5BW9 - chains B and E of the 14 polymer chains in the assembly; structure by X-ray diffraction, 7.00 A resolution (low resolution: residue-level contacts below are approximate; hydrogen-bond / salt-bridge calls are withheld).

== Chain B ==
Molecule: V-type proton ATPase catalytic subunit A
From: Saccharomyces cerevisiae
Notes: EC 3.6.3.14, 3.1.-.-
Reference sequence: P17255 (VATA_YEAST); the construct lacks a stretch of the UniProt sequence, so the offset changes along the chain: 1-283 = UniProt 1-283; 284-617 = UniProt 738-1071
Chain sequence (617 residues; numbered 1 to 617; the number before each row is that of its first residue):
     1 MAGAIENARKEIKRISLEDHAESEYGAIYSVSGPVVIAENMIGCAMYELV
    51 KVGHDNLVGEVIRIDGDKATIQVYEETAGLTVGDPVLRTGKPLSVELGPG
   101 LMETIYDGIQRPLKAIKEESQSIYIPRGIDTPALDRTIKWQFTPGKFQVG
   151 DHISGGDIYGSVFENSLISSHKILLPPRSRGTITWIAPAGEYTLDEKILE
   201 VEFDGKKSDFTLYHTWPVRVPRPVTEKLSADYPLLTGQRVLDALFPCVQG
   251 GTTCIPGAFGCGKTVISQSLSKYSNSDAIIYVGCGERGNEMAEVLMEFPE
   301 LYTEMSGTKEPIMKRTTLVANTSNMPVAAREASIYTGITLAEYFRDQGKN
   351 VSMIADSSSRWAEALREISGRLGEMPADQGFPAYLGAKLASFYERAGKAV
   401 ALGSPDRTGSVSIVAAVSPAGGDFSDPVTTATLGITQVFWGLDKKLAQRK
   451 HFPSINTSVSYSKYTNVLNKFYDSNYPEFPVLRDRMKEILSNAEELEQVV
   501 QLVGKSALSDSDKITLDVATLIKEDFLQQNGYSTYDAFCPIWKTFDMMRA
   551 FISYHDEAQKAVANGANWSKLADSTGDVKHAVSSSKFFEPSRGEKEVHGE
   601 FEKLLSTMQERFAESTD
Disordered / not traced: 1-19, 614-617
Curated features (UniProtKB/Swiss-Prot):
  - binding site (ATP): Gly-257 to Thr-264
  - modified residue: Ala-2 (N-acetylalanine), Thr-131 (Phosphothreonine), Ser-404 (Phosphoserine), Ser-474 (Phosphoserine)

== Chain E ==
Molecule: V-type proton ATPase subunit B
From: Saccharomyces cerevisiae
Reference sequence: P16140 (VATB_YEAST); numbering as in UniProt (aligned over 1-517)
Chain sequence (517 residues; row label = number of the first residue in the row):
     1 MVLSDKELFAINKKAVEQGFNVKPRLNYNTVSGVNGPLVILEKVKFPRYN
    51 EIVNLTLPDGTVRQGQVLEIRGDRAIVQVFEGTSGIDVKKTTVEFTGESL
   101 RIPVSEDMLGRIFDGSGRPIDNGPKVFAEDYLDINGSPINPYARIYPEEM
   151 ISTGVSAIDTMNSIARGQKIPIFSASGLPHNEIAAQICRQAGLVRPTKDV
   201 HDGHEENFSIVFAAMGVNLETARFFKQDFEENGSLERTSLFLNLANDPTI
   251 ERIITPRLALTTAEYLAYQTERHVLTILTDMSSYADALREVSAAREEVPG
   301 RRGYPGYMYTDLSTIYERAGRVEGRNGSITQIPILTMPNDDITHPIPDLT
   351 GYITEGQIFVDRQLHNKGIYPPINVLPSLSRLMKSAIGEGMTRKDHGDVS
   401 NQLYAKYAIGKDAAAMKAVVGEEALSIEDKLSLEFLEKFEKTFITQGAYE
   451 DRTVFESLDQAWSLLRIYPKEMLNRISPKILDEFYDRARDDADEDEEDPD
   501 TRSSGKKKDASQEESLI
Disordered / not traced: 1-26, 199-205, 487-517
Curated features (UniProtKB/Swiss-Prot):
  - binding site (ATP): Arg-381
  - modified residue (Phosphoserine): Ser-4, Ser-137, Ser-503, Ser-504, Ser-511, Ser-515
  - cross-link (Glycyl lysine isopeptide (Lys-Gly)): Lys-14 (interchain with G-Cter in ubiquitin), Lys-508 (interchain with G-Cter in ubiquitin)

== How chain B and chain E interact ==
Residue-residue contacts - 37 pairs, chain B then chain E:
  Tyr-29(B) with Ile-70(E); Arg-71(E); Gly-72(E)
  Ser-30(B) with Ile-70(E); Arg-71(E)
  Val-31(B) with Glu-69(E); Ile-70(E)
  Leu-80(B) with Pro-47(E); Arg-48(E); Tyr-49(E)
  Thr-81(B) with Phe-46(E); Pro-47(E)
  Val-82(B) with Phe-46(E); Pro-47(E)
  Leu-113(B) with Tyr-142(E)
  Lys-114(B) with Tyr-142(E)
  Ile-123(B) with Ile-139(E); Asn-140(E); Ala-143(E)
  Tyr-124(B) with Ser-137(E); Pro-138(E)
  Ile-125(B) with Pro-138(E)
  Phe-259(B) with Gly-351(E); Tyr-352(E)
  Ala-292(B) with Arg-144(E); Ile-145(E); Tyr-146(E)
  Glu-293(B) with Tyr-146(E)
  Ala-320(B) with Pro-141(E)
  Ser-323(B) with Ser-313(E)
  Asn-324(B) with Pro-138(E); Ser-313(E); Glu-317(E)
  Gln-448(B) with Leu-376(E)
  Arg-449(B) with Tyr-404(E); Ala-408(E)
  Lys-450(B) with Tyr-404(E)
Also at the interface, not in a pair above, chain B (30 interface residues in all): Ser-32, Thr-77, Ala-78, Gly-79, Gly-260, Gly-288, Met-296, Glu-363, Gly-370, Gly-421
Also at the interface, not in a pair above, chain E (33 interface residues in all): Val-298, Gly-306, Thr-310, Thr-314, Asp-348, Val-375, Pro-377, Ala-405

== In short ==
Chain B and chain E form an interface of 30 and 33 residues respectively. Curated annotation (UniProt) lists 8
ATP-binding residues on chain B; ATP-binding residue Arg-381(E) on chain E.
Chain B is V-type proton ATPase catalytic subunit A and chain E is V-type proton ATPase subunit B, both from
Saccharomyces cerevisiae; the structure, Crystal Structure of Yeast V1-ATPase in the Autoinhibited Form, was
determined by X-ray diffraction (same publication as 5D80).
